1III - chains A and B; structure by X-ray diffraction, 2.00 A resolution.

Chain A (and B):
Molecule: Transthyretin
From: Homo sapiens
Notes: fragment: transthyretin; chain B of this document is another copy of the same molecule, construct and numbering; everything in this record applies to it too
UniProt: P02766 (TTHY_HUMAN); residues 1-127 here correspond to UniProt positions 21-147 (UniProt number = residue number + 20)
Sequence (127 residues; numbered 1 to 127; the number before each row is that of its first residue):
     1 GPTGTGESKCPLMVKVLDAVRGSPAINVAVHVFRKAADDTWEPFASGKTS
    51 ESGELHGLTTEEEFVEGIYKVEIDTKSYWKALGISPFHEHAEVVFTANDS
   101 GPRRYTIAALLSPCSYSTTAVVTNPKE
Disordered / not traced: 1-9, 125-127
Sequence notes: engineered mutation Cys114 (Tyr134 in P02766)
UniProt features mapped onto this chain:
  - binding site (L-thyroxine): Lys15, Glu54, Ser117
  - modified residue: Cys10 (Sulfocysteine), Glu42 (4-carboxyglutamate), Ser52 (Phosphoserine)
  - glycosylation: Asn98 (N-linked (GlcNAc...) asparagine)
Glycans and other covalent adducts: beta-mercaptoethanol (BME) linked to Cys114

Chain A / chain B interface:
Pairs across the interface - 36 pairs, chain A then chain B:
  Phe87(A) with Phe95(B), hydrophobic; Tyr105(B), hydrophobic; Ile107(B), hydrophobic; Ala120(B), hydrophobic
  His88(A) with Val93(B); Val94(B); Thr118(B)
  Glu89(A) with Val94(B), hydrogen bond (backbone-backbone); Thr96(B), hydrogen bond
  His90(A) with Val94(B)
  Glu92(A) with Glu92(B); Tyr116(B), hydrogen bond (backbone-side chain)
  Val93(A) with His88(B)
  Val94(A) with His88(B); Glu89(B), hydrogen bond (backbone-backbone); His90(B); Glu92(B)
  Phe95(A) with Phe87(B), hydrophobic
  Thr96(A) with Glu89(B), hydrogen bond
  Tyr105(A) with Phe87(B), hydrophobic
  Ile107(A) with Phe87(B), hydrophobic
  Cys114(A) with Thr119(B); Ala120(B), hydrogen bond (backbone-backbone)
  Ser115(A) with Thr118(B), hydrogen bond (side chain-backbone); Thr119(B), hydrogen bond
  Tyr116(A) with Glu92(B), hydrogen bond (side chain-backbone); Ser117(B); Thr118(B), hydrogen bond (backbone-backbone)
  Ser117(A) with Tyr116(B); Ser117(B)
  Thr118(A) with Ser115(B), hydrogen bond (backbone-side chain); Tyr116(B), hydrogen bond (backbone-backbone)
  Thr119(A) with Cys114(B), hydrogen bond (side chain-backbone); Ser115(B), hydrogen bond
  Ala120(A) with Phe87(B), hydrophobic; Cys114(B), hydrogen bond (backbone-backbone)
Also at the interface, not in a pair above, chain A (21 interface residues in all): Ile68, Lys76, Val122
Also at the interface, not in a pair above, chain B (21 interface residues in all): Ile68, Lys76, Val122

In short:
The chain A/chain B interface involves 21 residues from each chain, with 15 hydrogen bonds. Polar pairs
include Glu89(A)-Thr96(B), Glu92(A)-Tyr116(B) and Ser115(A)-Thr118(B). From UniProt: 3 L-thyroxine-binding
residues on chain A.
Both chains are Transthyretin (Homo sapiens). Entry 1III (Crystal structure of the transthyretin mutant ttr
Y114C-data collected at room temperature) was determined by X-ray diffraction, deposited together with 1IIK.
